PDB entry 8GZQ | electron microscopy, 3.90 A resolution | chains A and S of the 3 polymer chains in the assembly

# Chain A
Molecule: Genome polyprotein
Organism: Dengue virus
UniProt: Q5I3C1 (Q5I3C1_9FLAV); residues 1-900 here correspond to UniProt positions 2491-3390 (UniProt number = residue number + 2490)
Amino-acid sequence (908 residues; row label = number of the first residue in the row; numbers below 1 keep their minus sign (Gly-7 is residue -7)):
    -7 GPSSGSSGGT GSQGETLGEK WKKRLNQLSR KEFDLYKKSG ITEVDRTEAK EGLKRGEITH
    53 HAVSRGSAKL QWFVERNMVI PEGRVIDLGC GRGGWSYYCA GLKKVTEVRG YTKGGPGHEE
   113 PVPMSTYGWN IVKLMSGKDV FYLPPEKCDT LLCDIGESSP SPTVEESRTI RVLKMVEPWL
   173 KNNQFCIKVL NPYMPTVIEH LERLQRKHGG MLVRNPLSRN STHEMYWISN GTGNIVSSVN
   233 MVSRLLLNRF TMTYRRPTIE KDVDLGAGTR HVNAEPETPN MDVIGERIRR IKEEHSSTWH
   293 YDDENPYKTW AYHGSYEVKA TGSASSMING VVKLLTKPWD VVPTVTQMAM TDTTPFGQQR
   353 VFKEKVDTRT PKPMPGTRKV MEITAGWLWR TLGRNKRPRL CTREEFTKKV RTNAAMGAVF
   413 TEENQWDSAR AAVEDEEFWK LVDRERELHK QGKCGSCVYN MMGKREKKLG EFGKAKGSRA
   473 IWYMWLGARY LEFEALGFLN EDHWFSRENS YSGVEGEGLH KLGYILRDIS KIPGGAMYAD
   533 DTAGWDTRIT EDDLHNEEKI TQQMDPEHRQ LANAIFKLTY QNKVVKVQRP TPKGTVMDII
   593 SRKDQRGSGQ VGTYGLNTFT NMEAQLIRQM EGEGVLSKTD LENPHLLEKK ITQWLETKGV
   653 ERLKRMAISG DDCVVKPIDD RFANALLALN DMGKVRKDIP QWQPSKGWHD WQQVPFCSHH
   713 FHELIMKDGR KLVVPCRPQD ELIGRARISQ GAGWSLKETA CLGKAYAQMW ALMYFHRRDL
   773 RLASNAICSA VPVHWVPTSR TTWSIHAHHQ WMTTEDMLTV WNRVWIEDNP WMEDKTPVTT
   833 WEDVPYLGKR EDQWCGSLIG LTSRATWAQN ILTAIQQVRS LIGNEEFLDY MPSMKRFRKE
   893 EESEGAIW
Disordered / not traced: -7 to 6, 313-317, 406-416, 455-470, 891-900
Sequence notes: expression tag (-7 to 0)
Ion coordination: Zn2+ site 1: Glu437, His441, Cys446, Cys449; Zn2+ site 2: His712, His714, Cys728, Cys847
Small-molecule neighbours: GDP (guanosine-5'-diphosphate): Leu17, Asn18, Gln19, Leu20, Phe25, Ser150, Ser151, Pro152, Glu157, Arg211, Ser213

# Chain S
Molecule: 168-nt RNA strand
Sequence (168 nucleotides; numbered 0 to 167; the number before each row is that of its first residue; numbering starts at 0):
     0 GAGUUGUUAG UCUGUGUGGA CCGACAAGGA CAGUUCCAAA UCGGAAGCUU GCUUAACACA
    60 GUUCUAACAG UUUGUUUAGA UAGAGAGCAG UAACCUGCUU UCUCUGCAAC AUCAAUCCAG
   120 GCACAGAGCG CCGCGAGAUG GAUUGGUGUU GUUGAUCCAA CAGGUUCU
Disordered / not traced: 0, 48, 68-167
Covalently attached groups: guanosine-5'-diphosphate (GDP) linked to A1
Modified positions: GDP (guanosine-5'-diphosphate) at position 0
Small-molecule neighbours: GDP (guanosine-5'-diphosphate): G2, U3, U4

# Chain A / chain S interface
Contacting residue pairs - 33 pairs, chain A then chain S:
  Lys29(A) - U4(S)  base contact
  Glu43(A) - U61(S)  base contact
  Ser56(A) - G2(S)  phosphate contact
  Ser56(A) - U3(S)  phosphate contact
  Arg57(A) - G2(S)  salt bridge to the phosphate
  Arg57(A) - U3(S)  salt bridge to the phosphate
  Arg84(A) - G2(S)  sugar contact
  Arg84(A) - U3(S)  sugar contact
  Arg84(A) - U4(S)  salt bridge to the phosphate
  Gly109(A) - G2(S)  base contact
  Asp146(A) - A1(S)  sugar contact
  Gly148(A) - A1(S)  base contact
  Glu149(A) - A1(S)  base contact
  Ser150(A) - A1(S)  hydrogen bond to the phosphate
  Arg211(A) - G2(S)  salt bridge to the phosphate
  Arg211(A) - U3(S)  salt bridge to the phosphate
  Glu216(A) - A1(S)  sugar contact
  Arg770(A) - C30(S)  sugar contact
  Arg770(A) - A31(S)  phosphate contact
  Arg770(A) - G32(S)  base contact
  Arg773(A) - G32(S)  salt bridge to the phosphate
  Tyr838(A) - G32(S)  hydrogen bond to the phosphate
  Arg842(A) - C35(S)  hydrogen bond to the phosphate
  Arg842(A) - C36(S)  salt bridge to the phosphate
  Arg856(A) - C30(S)  salt bridge to the phosphate
  Arg856(A) - A31(S)  salt bridge to the phosphate
  Ala857(A) - C30(S)  phosphate contact
  Met886(A) - A31(S)  sugar contact
  Met886(A) - G32(S)  phosphate contact
  Lys887(A) - A31(S)  hydrogen bond to the sugar
  Lys887(A) - G32(S)  hydrogen bond to the phosphate
  Arg888(A) - C30(S)  salt bridge to the phosphate
  Arg888(A) - A31(S)  salt bridge to the phosphate
Other interface residues (no listed pair), chain A (29 interface residues in all): Lys23, Lys61, Thr214, Trp833, Glu834, Ile851, Gly852, Ala860
Other interface residues (no listed pair), chain S (12 interface residues in all): A29, A66

# Overview
The interface between chain A and chain S involves 29 residues on one side and 12 on the other, with 5
hydrogen bonds and 11 salt bridges. Polar contacts include Lys887(A)-A31(S), Ser150(A)-A1(S) and
Tyr838(A)-G32(S). Ligands of chain A: GDP. GDP is covalently linked to A1(S).
Chain A is Genome polyprotein (Dengue virus) and chain S is a 168-nt RNA strand; the structure, Cryo-EM
structure of the NS5-NS3-SLA complex, was determined by electron microscopy, deposited together with 8GZP and
8GZR.
